PDB entry 8EN4 | X-ray diffraction, 2.30 A resolution | chains C and A of the 4 polymer chains in the assembly

Chain C:
Protein: Nanobody 53
From: Vicugna pacos
Notes: antibody fragment or engineered binder
Sequence (122 residues; numbered 1 to 122; the number before each row is that of its first residue):
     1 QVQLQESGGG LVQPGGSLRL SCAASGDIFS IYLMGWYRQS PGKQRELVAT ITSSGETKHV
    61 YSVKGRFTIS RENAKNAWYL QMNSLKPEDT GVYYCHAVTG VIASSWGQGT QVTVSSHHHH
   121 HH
Not modelled in the structure: 119-122
Disulfides: Cys22-Cys95

Chain A:
Protein: VP1
Reference sequence: K4LM89 (K4LM89_9CALI); numbering as in UniProt (aligned over 224-531)
Sequence (308 residues; each row starts with the number of its first residue):
   224 TKPFSVPVLT VEEMTNSRFP IPLEKLFTGP SSAFVVQPQN GRCTTDGVLL GTTQLSPVNI
   284 CTFRGDVTHI TGSRNYTMNL ASQNWNDYDP TEEIPAPLGT PDFVGKIQGV LTQTTRTDGS
   344 TRGHKATVYT GSADFAPKLG RVQFETDTDR DFEANQNTKF TPVGVIQDGG TTHRNEPQQW
   404 VLPSYSGRNT HNVHLAPAVA PTFPGEQLLF FRSTMPGCSG YPNMDLDCLL PQEWVQYFYQ
   464 EAAPAQSDVA LLRFVNPDTG RVLFECKLHK SGYVTVAHTG QHDLVIPPNG YFRFDSWVNQ
   524 FYTLAPMG
Not modelled in the structure: 224

Interface between chain C and chain A:
Contacting residue pairs (15):
  Glu56(C) - Ser305(A)
  Glu56(C) - Asn307(A)
  Glu56(C) - Asn309(A)  hydrogen bond
  Thr57(C) - Asn309(A)
  Thr57(C) - Asp310(A)  hydrogen bond (backbone-backbone)
  Lys58(C) - Trp308(A)  hydrogen bond (side chain-backbone)
  Lys58(C) - Asn309(A)
  Lys58(C) - Asp310(A)  hydrogen bond (backbone-side chain)
  His59(C) - Asp310(A)  salt bridge
  Tyr61(C) - Gly288(A)
  Tyr61(C) - Asp289(A)
  Tyr61(C) - Asn378(A)
  Tyr61(C) - Gln379(A)
  Tyr61(C) - Asn380(A)  hydrogen bond
  Lys64(C) - Asp310(A)  salt bridge
The authors on this interface:
  - epitope / paratope residues, chain A: Asn380(A)

Summary:
Chain C and chain A form an interface of 6 and 10 residues respectively; the contacts include 5 hydrogen bonds
and 2 salt bridges. Polar pairs include His59(C)-Asp310(A), Lys64(C)-Asp310(A) and Glu56(C)-Asn309(A). The
paper reports the epitope/paratope residue Asn380(A).
Here chain C is Nanobody 53 (Vicugna pacos) and chain A is VP1. Entry 8EN4 (Structure of GII.4 norovirus in
complex with Nanobody 53) was determined by X-ray diffraction (same publication as 8EMY, 8EMZ, 8EN0, 8EN1,
8EN2, 8EN3, 8EN5 and 8EN6).
